4YFK - chains A and F of the 6 polymer chains in the assembly; structure by X-ray diffraction, 3.57 A resolution.

# Chain A
Name: DNA-directed RNA polymerase subunit alpha
Source organism: Escherichia coli O139:H28 (strain E24377A / ETEC)
Notes: EC 2.7.7.6
Reference sequence: A7ZSI4 (RPOA_ECO24); numbering as in UniProt (aligned over 1-329)
Sequence (329 residues; numbered 1 to 329; the number before each row is that of its first residue):
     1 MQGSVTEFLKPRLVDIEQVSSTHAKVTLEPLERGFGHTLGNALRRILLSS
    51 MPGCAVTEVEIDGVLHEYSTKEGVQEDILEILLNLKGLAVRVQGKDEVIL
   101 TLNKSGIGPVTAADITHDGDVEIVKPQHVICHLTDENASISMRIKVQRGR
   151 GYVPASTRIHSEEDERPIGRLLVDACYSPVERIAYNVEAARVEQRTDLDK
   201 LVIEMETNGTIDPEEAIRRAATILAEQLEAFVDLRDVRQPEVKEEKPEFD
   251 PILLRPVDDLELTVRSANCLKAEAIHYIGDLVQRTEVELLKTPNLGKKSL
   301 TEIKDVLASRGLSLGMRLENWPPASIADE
Not modelled in the structure: 1-6, 326-329

# Chain F
Name: RNA polymerase sigma factor RpoD
Source organism: Escherichia coli (strain K12)
Reference sequence: P00579 (RPOD_ECOLI); numbering as in UniProt (aligned over 1-613)
Sequence (613 residues; row label = number of the first residue in the row):
     1 MEQNPQSQLKLLVTRGKEQGYLTYAEVNDHLPEDIVDSDQIEDIIQMIND
    51 MGIQVMEEAPDADDLMLAENTADEDAAEAAAQVLSSVESEIGRTTDPVRM
   101 YMREMGTVELLTREGEIDIAKRIEDGINQVQCSVAEYPEAITYLLEQYDR
   151 VEAEEARLSDLITGFVDPNAEEDLAPTATHVGSELSQEDLDDDEDEDEED
   201 GDDDSADDDNSIDPELAREKFAELRAQYVVTRDTIKAKGRSHATAQEEIL
   251 KLSEVFKQFRLVPKQFDYLVNSMRVMMDRVRTQERLIMKLCVEQCKMPKK
   301 NFITLFTGNETSDTWFNAAIAMNKPWSEKLHDVSEEVHRALQKLQQIEEE
   351 TGLTIEQVKDINRRMSIGEAKARRAKKEMVEANLRLVISIAKKYTNRGLQ
   401 FLDLIQEGNIGLMKAVDKFEYRRGYKFSTYATWWIRQAITRSIADQARTI
   451 RIPVHMIETINKLNRISRQMLQEMGREPTPEELAERMLMPEDKIRKVLKI
   501 AKEPISMETPIGDDEDSHLGDFIEDTTLELPLDSATTESLRAATHDVLAG
   551 LTAREAKVLRMRFGIDMNTDYTLEEVGKQFDVTRERIRQIEAKALRKLRH
   601 PSRSEVLRSFLDD
Not modelled in the structure: 1-93, 168-212, 237-242, 613

# Chain A / chain F interface
Contacting residue pairs - 14 pairs, chain A then chain F:
  Phe249(A) with Pro601(F), hydrophobic; Glu605(F)
  Asp250(A) with Pro601(F); Ser604(F), hydrogen bond; Glu605(F); Arg608(F), salt bridge
  Pro251(A) with Glu605(F)
  Ile252(A) with Arg608(F)
  Val282(A) with His600(F)
  Arg310(A) with Arg608(F), hydrogen bond (backbone-side chain)
  Gly311(A) with Arg599(F)
  Leu312(A) with His600(F); Arg608(F)
  Met316(A) with His600(F), hydrogen bond
Other interface residues (no listed pair), chain A (13 interface residues in all): Pro247, Glu248, Leu253, Ser313
Other interface residues (no listed pair), chain F (7 interface residues in all): Ser602

# In short
The interface between chain A and chain F involves 13 residues on one side and 7 on the other; the contacts
include 3 hydrogen bonds and 1 salt bridge. Polar contacts include Asp250(A)-Arg608(F), Asp250(A)-Ser604(F)
and Arg310(A)-Arg608(F).
Chain A is DNA-directed RNA polymerase subunit alpha (Escherichia coli O139:H28 (strain E24377A / ETEC)) and
chain F is RNA polymerase sigma factor RpoD (Escherichia coli (strain K12)); the structure, Escherichia coli
RNA polymerase in complex with squaramide compound 8, was determined by X-ray diffraction, deposited together
with 4YFN and 4YFX.
